PDB entry 7YEH | electron microscopy, 3.92 A resolution | chains B and D of the 4 polymer chains in the assembly

Chain B:
Name: UDP-N-acetylglucosamine--peptide N-acetylglucosaminyltransferase 110 kDa subunit
Source organism: Homo sapiens
Notes: EC 2.4.1.255
Reference sequence: O15294 (OGT1_HUMAN); residue numbers follow UniProt; this construct covers 1-1046
Amino-acid sequence (1052 residues; each row starts with the number of its first residue):
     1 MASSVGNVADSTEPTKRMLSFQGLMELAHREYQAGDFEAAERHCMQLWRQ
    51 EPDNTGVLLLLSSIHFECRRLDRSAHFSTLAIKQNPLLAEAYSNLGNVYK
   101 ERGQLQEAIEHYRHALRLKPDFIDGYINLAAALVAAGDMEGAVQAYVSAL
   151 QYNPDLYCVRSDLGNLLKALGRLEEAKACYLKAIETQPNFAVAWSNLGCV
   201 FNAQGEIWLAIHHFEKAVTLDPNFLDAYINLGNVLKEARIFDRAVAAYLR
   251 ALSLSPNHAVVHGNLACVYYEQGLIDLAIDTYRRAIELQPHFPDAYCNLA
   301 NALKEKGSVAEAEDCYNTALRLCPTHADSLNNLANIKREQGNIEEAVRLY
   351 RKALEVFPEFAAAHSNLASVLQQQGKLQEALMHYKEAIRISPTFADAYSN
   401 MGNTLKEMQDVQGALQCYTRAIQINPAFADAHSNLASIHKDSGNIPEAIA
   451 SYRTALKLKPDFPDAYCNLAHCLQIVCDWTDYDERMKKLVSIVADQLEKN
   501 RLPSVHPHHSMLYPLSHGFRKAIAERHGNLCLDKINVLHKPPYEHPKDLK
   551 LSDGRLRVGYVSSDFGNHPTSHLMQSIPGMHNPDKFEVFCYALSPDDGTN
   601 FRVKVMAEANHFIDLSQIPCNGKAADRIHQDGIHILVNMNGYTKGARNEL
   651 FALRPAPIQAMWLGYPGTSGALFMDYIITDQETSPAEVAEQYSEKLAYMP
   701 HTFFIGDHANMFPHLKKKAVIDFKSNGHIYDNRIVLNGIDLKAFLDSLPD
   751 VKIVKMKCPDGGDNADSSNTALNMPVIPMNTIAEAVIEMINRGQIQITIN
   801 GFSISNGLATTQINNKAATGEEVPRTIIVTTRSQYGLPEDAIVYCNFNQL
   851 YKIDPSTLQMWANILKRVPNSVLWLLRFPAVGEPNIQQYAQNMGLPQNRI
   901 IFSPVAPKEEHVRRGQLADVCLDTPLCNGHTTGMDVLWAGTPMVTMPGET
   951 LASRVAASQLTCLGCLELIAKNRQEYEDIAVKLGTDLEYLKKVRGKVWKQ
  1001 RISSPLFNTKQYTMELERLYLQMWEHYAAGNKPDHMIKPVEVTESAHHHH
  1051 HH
Unresolved in the structure: 1-19, 1040-1052
Sequence notes: conflict Met25 (Ala in O15294), Glu67 (Gln in O15294); expression tag (1047-1052)
Swiss-Prot annotation at these positions:
  - region: Lys991 to Lys1010 (Required for phosphatidylinositol 3,4,5-triphosphate binding)
  - motif: Asp464 to Tyr466 (DFP motif), Lys487 to Pro503 (Nuclear localization signal)
  - active site: His508 (Proton acceptor)
  - binding site (UDP): Gln849, Lys852, Ala906 to Lys908, His911 to Arg914, His930 to Thr932, Asp935
  - modified residue: Ala2 (N-acetylalanine), Ser3 (Phosphoserine), Ser4 (Phosphoserine), Ser20 (Phosphoserine), Thr454 (Phosphothreonine), Tyr989 (Phosphotyrosine)
  - glycosylation (O-linked (GlcNAc) serine): Ser3, Ser4, Ser399
  - natural variant: Leu254 (L254F: In XLID106), Arg284 (R284P: In XLID106), Ala319 (A319T: In XLID106; uncertain significance), Leu538 (L538P: Found in a renal cell carcinoma sample)
  - mutagenesis: Trp208 to Ile211 (Abolished homooligomerization), Trp208 (W208E: Abolishes homodimerization of the TPR domain. Slightly reduced enzyme activity; when associated with D-211), Ile211 (I211D: Abolishes homodimerization of the TPR domain. Slightly reduced enzyme activity; when associated with E-208), Ser391 (S391A: Reduced autoglycosylation), Thr393 (T393V: Reduced autoglycosylation), Ser399 (S399A: Reduced autoglycosylation. Reduced localization to the nucleus), Thr404 (T404V: Reduced autoglycosylation), Thr454 (T454A: Abolished phosphorylation by AMPK. Does not affect ability to regulate mTORC1; T454E: Affects substrate selectivity. Mimics phosphorylation; does not affect ability to regulate mTORC1), Asp461 to Pro463 (Impaired localization to the nucleus), His508 (H508A: Loss of enzyme activity. Moderate increase in KMT2E ubiquitination. Moderate increase in KMT2E ubiquitination; when associated with A-508), His568 (H568A: Reduces enzyme activity by about 95%. Moderate increase in KMT2E ubiquitination; when associated with A-508), His911 (H911A: Reduces enzyme activity by over 90%)
Reported in the primary citation:
  - binding site for N-acetylglucosamine: His508, His930
  - disease-associated variants - L254F, A259T, R284P, A319T, E339G (citing earlier work)
  - binding site for the ligand UDP: Val905 to Pro907
  - mutagenesis - W208A/L209A/I211A/H212A: abolished binding to another copy of this molecule
  - mutagenesis - K852M: abolished catalytic activity on TAB1

Chain D:
Name: Protein O-GlcNAcase
Source organism: Homo sapiens
Notes: EC 3.2.1.169
Reference sequence: O60502 (OGA_HUMAN); residue numbers follow UniProt; this construct covers 1-916
Amino-acid sequence (916 residues; numbered 1 to 916; the number before each row is that of its first residue):
     1 MVQKESQATLEERESELSSNPAASAGASLEPPAAPAPGEDNPAGAGGAAV
    51 AGAAGGARRFLCGVVEGFYGRPWVMEQRKELFRRLQKWELNTYLYAPKDD
   101 YKHRMFWREMYSVEEAEQLMTLISAAREYEIEFIYAISPGLDITFSNPKE
   151 VSTLKRKLDQVSQFGCRSFALLFDDIDHNMCAADKEVFSSFAHAQVSITN
   201 EIYQYLGEPETFLFCPTEYCGTFCYPNVSQSPYLRTVGEKLLPGIEVLWT
   251 GPKVVSKEIPVESIEEVSKIIKRAPVIWDNIHANDYDQKRLFLGPYKGRS
   301 TELIPRLKGVLTNPNCEFEANYVAIHTLATWYKSNMNGVRKDVVMTDSED
   351 STVSIQIKLENEGSDEDIETDVLYSPQMALKLALTEWLQEFGVPHQYSSR
   401 QVAHSGAKASVVDGTPLVAAPSLNATTVVTTVYQEPIMSQGAALSGEPTT
   451 LTKEEEKKQPDEEPMDMVVEKQEETDHKNDNQILSEIVEAKMAEELKPMD
   501 TDKESIAESKSPEMSMQEDCISDIAPMQTDEQTNKEQFVPGPNEKPLYTA
   551 EPVTLEDLQLLADLFYLPYEHGPKGAQMLREFQWLRANSSVVSVNCKGKD
   601 SEKIEEWRSRAAKFEEMCGLVMGMFTRLSNCANRTILYDMYSYVWDIKSI
   651 MSMVKSFVQWLGCRSHSSAQFLIGDQEPWAFRGGLAGEFQRLLPIDGAND
   701 LFFQPPPLTPTSKVYTIRPYFPKDEASVYKICREMYDDGVGLPFQSQPDL
   751 IGDKLVGGLLSLSLDYCFVLEDEDGICGYALGTVDVTPFIKKCKISWIPF
   801 MQEKYTKPNGDKELSEAEKIMLSFHEEQEVLPETFLANFPSLIKMDIHKK
   851 VTDPSVAKSMMACLLSSLKANGSRGAFCEVRPDDKRILEFYSKLGCFEIA
   901 KMEGFPKDVVILGRSL
Unresolved in the structure: 1-405, 441-916
Reported in the primary citation:
  - binding site for the ligand UDP: Ala403, His404, Ser405
  - post-translational modification sites: Ser405
  - binding site for N-acetylglucosamine: Ser405
  - catalytic residues: Asp174, Asp175 (citing earlier work)
  - mutagenesis - D175N: abolished catalytic activity on G-TAB1

Interface between chain B and chain D:
Pairs across the interface (65; chain B residue first):
  His29(B) with Met438(D)
  Tyr32(B) with Tyr433(D); Met438(D), hydrophobic
  Asn54(B) with Gln440(D), hydrogen bond (side chain-backbone)
  Thr55(B) with Gln440(D), hydrogen bond (backbone-side chain)
  Gly56(B) with Ser439(D); Gln440(D)
  Val57(B) with Gln440(D)
  Leu60(B) with Met438(D), hydrophobic
  Ser63(B) with Pro436(D)
  Glu90(B) with Ile437(D)
  Asn94(B) with Pro436(D)
  Asn97(B) with Glu435(D)
  Lys100(B) with Gln434(D)
  Phe122(B) with Ile437(D), hydrophobic
  Asp124(B) with Glu435(D); Ile437(D)
  Ile127(B) with Glu435(D)
  Asn128(B) with Gln434(D); Glu435(D), hydrogen bond (side chain-backbone)
  Cys158(B) with Thr430(D)
  Ser161(B) with Thr430(D)
  Asp162(B) with Val429(D); Thr430(D); Thr431(D), hydrogen bond
  Asn165(B) with Val428(D), hydrogen bond (side chain-backbone); Val429(D)
  Ser195(B) with Val428(D)
  Asn196(B) with Thr427(D); Val428(D), hydrogen bond (side chain-backbone)
  Cys199(B) with Thr426(D), hydrogen bond (side chain-backbone)
  Asp226(B) with Val428(D)
  Asn230(B) with Thr426(D)
  Asn233(B) with Leu423(D), hydrogen bond (side chain-backbone); Asn424(D), hydrogen bond; Thr426(D)
  Asn264(B) with Ser422(D), hydrogen bond; Leu423(D); Asn424(D)
  Asp294(B) with Pro421(D)
  Asn298(B) with Ala419(D); Ala420(D), hydrogen bond (side chain-backbone)
  Asn301(B) with Leu417(D); Val418(D), hydrogen bond (side chain-backbone)
  Asp328(B) with Val418(D); Ala419(D)
  Asn331(B) with Val418(D)
  Asn332(B) with Leu417(D); Val418(D), hydrogen bond (side chain-backbone)
  Asn335(B) with Thr415(D), hydrogen bond (side chain-backbone); Pro416(D), hydrogen bond (side chain-backbone)
  Arg338(B) with Thr415(D)
  Asn366(B) with Pro416(D)
  Ser369(B) with Asp413(D)
  Asn400(B) with Asp413(D), hydrogen bond
  Asn434(B) with Val411(D)
  Asp464(B) with Ser410(D)
  Asn468(B) with Ala409(D)
  His506(B) with Ala407(D); Lys408(D)
  Thr643(B) with Gly406(D)
  Lys644(B) with Gly406(D), hydrogen bond (backbone-backbone); Ala407(D); Lys408(D)
  Gly645(B) with Lys408(D)
Interface residues without a listed pair, chain B (63 interface residues in all): Phe66, Glu67, Ser93, Val192, Asn202, Phe224, Val260, Tyr270, Cys297, Tyr316, Phe360, Ala362, Tyr384, Asn403, Lys406, His508, His509, Tyr642
Interface residues without a listed pair, chain D (33 interface residues in all): Val412, Ala425

In short:
63 residues of chain B face 33 of chain D across their interface, with 17 hydrogen bonds. Polar pairs include
Asn54(B)-Gln440(D), Thr55(B)-Gln440(D) and Asn128(B)-Glu435(D). From the paper: catalytic residues Asp174(D)
and Asp175(D); W208A/L209A/I211A/H212A of chain B abolish binding to another copy of this molecule; 3
substitutions were tested in all.
Chain B is UDP-N-acetylglucosamine--peptide N-acetylglucosaminyltransferase 110 kDa subunit and chain D is
Protein O-GlcNAcase, both from Homo sapiens; the structure, Cryo-EM structure of human OGT-OGA complex, was
determined by electron microscopy together with 7YEA from the same study.
